Entry 5FMF (electron microscopy, 6.00 A resolution (low resolution: residue-level contacts below are approximate; hydrogen-bond / salt-bridge calls are withheld)); this record covers chains 2 and A of the 27 polymer chains in the assembly.

[Chain 2]
Name: Transcription elongation factor S-II, DST1
Source organism: Saccharomyces cerevisiae
Reference sequence: P07273 (TFS2_YEAST); residues 136-309 here = UniProt positions 136-309
Sequence (174 residues; numbered 136 to 309; the number before each row is that of its first residue):
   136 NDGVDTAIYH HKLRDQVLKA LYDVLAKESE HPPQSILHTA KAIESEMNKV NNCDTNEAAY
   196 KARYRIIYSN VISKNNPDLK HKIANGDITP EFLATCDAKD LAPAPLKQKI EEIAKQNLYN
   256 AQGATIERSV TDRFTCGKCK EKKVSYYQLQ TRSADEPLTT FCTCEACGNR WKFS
Disulfide bonds: Cys271-Cys299

[Chain A]
Name: DNA-directed RNA polymerase II subunit RPB1
Source organism: Saccharomyces cerevisiae
Notes: EC 2.7.7.6
Reference sequence: P04050 (RPB1_YEAST); numbering as in UniProt (aligned over 1-1733)
Sequence (1733 residues; each row starts with the number of its first residue):
     1 MVGQQYSSAP LRTVKEVQFG LFSPEEVRAI SVAKIRFPET MDETQTRAKI GGLNDPRLGS
    61 IDRNLKCQTC QEGMNECPGH FGHIDLAKPV FHVGFIAKIK KVCECVCMHC GKLLLDEHNE
   121 LMRQALAIKD SKKRFAAIWT LCKTKMVCET DVPSEDDPTQ LVSRGGCGNT QPTIRKDGLK
   181 LVGSWKKDRA TGDADEPELR VLSTEEILNI FKHISVKDFT SLGFNEVFSR PEWMILTCLP
   241 VPPPPVRPSI SFNESQRGED DLTFKLADIL KANISLETLE HNGAPHHAIE EAESLLQFHV
   301 ATYMDNDIAG QPQALQKSGR PVKSIRARLK GKEGRIRGNL MGKRVDFSAR TVISGDPNLE
   361 LDQVGVPKSI AKTLTYPEVV TPYNIDRLTQ LVRNGPNEHP GAKYVIRDSG DRIDLRYSKR
   421 AGDIQLQYGW KVERHIMDND PVLFNRQPSL HKMSMMAHRV KVIPYSTFRL NLSVTSPYNA
   481 DFDGDEMNLH VPQSEETRAE LSQLCAVPLQ IVSPQSNKPC MGIVQDTLCG IRKLTLRDTF
   541 IELDQVLNML YWVPDWDGVI PTPAIIKPKP LWSGKQILSV AIPNGIHLQR FDEGTTLLSP
   601 KDNGMLIIDG QIIFGVVEKK TVGSSNGGLI HVVTREKGPQ VCAKLFGNIQ KVVNFWLLHN
   661 GFSTGIGDTI ADGPTMREIT ETIAEAKKKV LDVTKEAQAN LLTAKHGMTL RESFEDNVVR
   721 FLNEARDKAG RLAEVNLKDL NNVKQMVMAG SKGSFINIAQ MSACVGQQSV EGKRIAFGFV
   781 DRTLPHFSKD DYSPESKGFV ENSYLRGLTP QEFFFHAMGG REGLIDTAVK TAETGYIQRR
   841 LVKALEDIMV HYDNTTRNSL GNVIQFIYGE DGMDAAHIEK QSLDTIGGSD AAFEKRYRVD
   901 LLNTDHTLDP SLLESGSEIL GDLKLQVLLD EEYKQLVKDR KFLREVFVDG EANWPLPVNI
   961 RRIIQNAQQT FHIDHTKPSD LTIKDIVLGV KDLQENLLVL RGKNEIIQNA QRDAVTLFCC
  1021 LLRSRLATRR VLQEYRLTKQ AFDWVLSNIE AQFLRSVVHP GEMVGVLAAQ SIGEPATQMT
  1081 LNTFHFAGVA SKKVTSGVPR LKEILNVAKN MKTPSLTVYL EPGHAADQEQ AKLIRSAIEH
  1141 TTLKSVTIAS EIYYDPDPRS TVIPEDEEII QLHFSLLDEE AEQSFDQQSP WLLRLELDRA
  1201 AMNDKDLTMG QVGERIKQTF KNDLFVIWSE DNDEKLIIRC RVVRPKSLDA ETEAEEDHML
  1261 KKIENTMLEN ITLRGVENIE RVVMMKYDRK VPSPTGEYVK EPEWVLETDG VNLSEVMTVP
  1321 GIDPTRIYTN SFIDIMEVLG IEAGRAALYK EVYNVIASDG SYVNYRHMAL LVDVMTTQGG
  1381 LTSVTRHGFN RSNTGALMRC SFEETVEILF EAGASAELDD CRGVSENVIL GQMAPIGTGA
  1441 FDVMIDEESL VKYMPEQKIT EIEDGQDGGV TPYSNESGLV NADLDVKDEL MFSPLVDSGS
  1501 NDAMAGGFTA YGGADYGEAT SPFGAYGEAP TSPGFGVSSP GFSPTSPTYS PTSPAYSPTS
  1561 PSYSPTSPSY SPTSPSYSPT SPSYSPTSPS YSPTSPSYSP TSPSYSPTSP SYSPTSPSYS
  1621 PTSPSYSPTS PSYSPTSPSY SPTSPSYSPT SPSYSPTSPA YSPTSPSYSP TSPSYSPTSP
  1681 SYSPTSPSYS PTSPNYSPTS PSYSPTSPGY SPGSPAYSPK QDEQKHNENE NSR
Disordered / not traced: 1-2, 1081-1091, 1177-1186, 1244-1253, 1456-1733
Metal / ion sites: Zn2+ site 1: Cys67, Cys70, Cys77, His80; Zn2+ site 2: Cys107, Cys110, Cys148, Cys167; Mg2+: Asp481, Asp483, Asp485

[Chain 2 / chain A interface]
Pairs across the interface (94):
  Ala155(2) with Leu1176(A)
  Tyr203(2) with Leu1176(A)
  Ser204(2) with Leu1172(A); Leu1176(A)
  Ile207(2) with Leu1172(A)
  Ser208(2) with Leu1172(A)
  Pro240(2) with Asn1232(A)
  Leu241(2) with Asn1232(A)
  Ile248(2) with Arg1199(A); Asn1203(A); Asp1206(A)
  Ala249(2) with Asn1203(A); Asp1206(A)
  Gln251(2) with Ala1200(A); Asn1203(A); Asp1204(A)
  Asn252(2) with Arg1135(A); Met1202(A); Asn1203(A); Asp1204(A); Lys1205(A); Asp1206(A); Leu1207(A)
  Leu253(2) with Glu1129(A); Lys1132(A); Arg1135(A)
  Tyr254(2) with Ala704(A); His706(A); Arg1135(A)
  Asn255(2) with His706(A); Arg1135(A); Glu1139(A); Asn1203(A); Asp1204(A); Lys1205(A)
  Ala256(2) with His706(A); Arg1135(A); Val1282(A); Val1283(A); Met1284(A)
  Gln257(2) with His706(A); Gln1128(A); Lys1132(A); Arg1135(A); Val1283(A); Met1284(A)
  Gly258(2) with Val1283(A); Met1284(A); Met1285(A)
  Ala259(2) with Met708(A); Val1283(A); Met1285(A)
  Ile261(2) with Lys1092(A)
  Glu262(2) with Arg720(A)
  Ser264(2) with Asp727(A)
  Thr266(2) with Arg731(A)
  Arg268(2) with Glu734(A)
  Lys273(2) with Glu951(A)
  Lys275(2) with Phe591(A)
  Lys277(2) with Glu593(A)
  Tyr281(2) with Arg726(A); Asp727(A); Phe755(A); Ile756(A)
  Gln283(2) with Ile756(A); Gln760(A)
  Leu284(2) with Thr1080(A)
  Gln285(2) with Gly820(A); Gly823(A); Asp826(A); Thr827(A); Thr1080(A)
  Thr286(2) with Thr827(A); Gln1078(A); Met1079(A); Thr1080(A)
  Arg287(2) with Thr827(A); Gln1078(A)
  Ser288(2) with Thr827(A)
  Ala289(2) with Leu824(A)
  Asp290(2) with Asp483(A)
  Thr294(2) with Thr1080(A)
  Thr295(2) with Ile756(A)
  Phe296(2) with Thr1080(A); Asp1359(A)
  Arg305(2) with Ala1357(A); Ser1358(A); Gly1360(A)
  Trp306(2) with Asp1359(A); Gly1360(A)
  Lys307(2) with Gln1078(A); Asp1359(A); Gly1360(A); Ser1361(A)
Other interface residues (no listed pair), chain 2 (47 interface residues in all): Lys244, Ile245, Asp267, Leu293, Ala301, Phe308
Other interface residues (no listed pair), chain A (62 interface residues in all): Asn479, Asp481, Lys619, Thr703, Glu724, Val735, Ser754, Asn757, Ser1175, Asp1231, Asp1233, Lys1300, Trp1304

[In short]
Chain 2 and chain A form an interface of 47 and 62 residues respectively. Cys67(A), Cys70(A), Cys77(A) and
His80(A) form the Zn2+ site 1. The Zn2+ site 2 is built by Cys107(A), Cys110(A), Cys148(A) and Cys167(A).
Here chain 2 is Transcription elongation factor S-II, DST1 and chain A is DNA-directed RNA polymerase II
subunit RPB1, both from Saccharomyces cerevisiae. Entry 5FMF (the P-lobe of RNA polymerase II pre-initiation
complex) was determined by electron microscopy.
